7TRS - chains B and A of the 5 polymer chains in the assembly; structure by electron microscopy, 2.80 A resolution.

Chain B:
Protein: Guanine nucleotide-binding protein G(I)/G(S)/G(T) subunit beta-1
From: Homo sapiens
Reference sequence: P62873 (GBB1_HUMAN); residues 2-340 here = UniProt positions 2-340
Sequence (349 residues; each row starts with the number of its first residue; numbers below 1 keep their minus sign (His-8 is residue -8)):
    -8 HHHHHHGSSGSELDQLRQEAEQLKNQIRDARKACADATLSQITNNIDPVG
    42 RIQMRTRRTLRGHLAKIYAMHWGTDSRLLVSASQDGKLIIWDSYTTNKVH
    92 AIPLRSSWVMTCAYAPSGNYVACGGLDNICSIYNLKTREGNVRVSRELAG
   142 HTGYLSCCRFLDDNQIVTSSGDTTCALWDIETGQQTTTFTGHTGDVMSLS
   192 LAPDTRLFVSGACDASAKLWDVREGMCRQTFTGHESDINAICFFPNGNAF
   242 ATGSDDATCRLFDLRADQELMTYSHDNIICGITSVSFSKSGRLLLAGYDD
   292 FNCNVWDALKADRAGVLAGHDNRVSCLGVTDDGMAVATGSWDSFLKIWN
Disordered / not traced: -8 to 2
Sequence notes: expression tag (-8 to 1)
UniProt features mapped onto this chain:
  - modified residue: Ser2 (N-acetylserine), His266 (Phosphohistidine)
  - natural variant: Leu30 (L30F: In MRD42; uncertain significance), Arg52 (R52G: In MRD42), Gly64 (G64V: In MRD42), Asp76 (D76E: In MRD42; D76G: In MRD42), Gly77 (G77S: In MRD42), Lys78 (K78R: In MRD42), Ile80 (I80N: In MRD42; I80T: In MRD42), His91 (H91R: In MRD42; uncertain significance), Ala92 (A92T: In MRD42), Pro94 (P94S: In MRD42), Leu95 (L95P: In MRD42), Arg96 (R96L: In MRD42), 5 further natural variant entries in UniProt

Chain A:
Protein: Guanine nucleotide-binding protein G(i) subunit alpha-1
From: Homo sapiens
Reference sequence: P63096 (GNAI1_HUMAN); residue numbers follow UniProt; this construct covers 1-354
Sequence (354 residues; each row starts with the number of its first residue):
     1 MGCTLSAEDKAAVERSKMIDRNLREDGEKAAREVKLLLLGAGESGKNTIV
    51 KQMKIIHEAGYSEEECKQYKAVVYSNTIQSIIAIIRAMGRLKIDFGDSAR
   101 ADDARQLFVLAGAAEEGFMTAELAGVIKRLWKDSGVQACFNRSREYQLND
   151 SAAYYLNDLDRIAQPNYIPTQQDVLRTRVKTTGIVETHFTFKDLHFKMFD
   201 VGAQRSERKKWIHCFEGVTAIIFCVALSDYDLVLAEDEEMNRMHASMKLF
   251 DSICNNKWFTDTSIILFLNKKDLFEEKIKKSPLTICYPEYAGSNTYEEAA
   301 AYIQCQFEDLNKRKDTKEIYTHFTCSTDTKNVQFVFDAVTDVIIKNNLKD
   351 CGLF
Disordered / not traced: 1-3, 54-181
Sequence notes: engineered mutation Asn47 (Ser in P63096), Ala203 (Gly in P63096), Ala245 (Glu in P63096), Ser326 (Ala in P63096)
UniProt features mapped onto this chain:
  - region: Lys35 to Lys46, Thr48 (G1 motif), Asp173 to Thr181 (G2 motif), Phe196 to Gly202, Gln204, Arg205 (G3 motif), Ile265 to Asp272 (G4 motif), Thr324, Cys325, Thr327 to Thr329 (G5 motif)
  - binding site (GTP): Glu43 to Lys46, Thr48, Ser151, Leu175 to Thr181, Asp200 to Gly202, Gln204, Asn269 to Asp272
  - binding site (Mg(2+)): Thr181
  - modified residue: Arg178 (ADP-ribosylarginine), Gln204 (Deamidated glutamine), Cys351 (ADP-ribosylcysteine)
  - lipidation: Gly2 (N-myristoyl glycine), Cys3 (S-palmitoyl cysteine)
  - natural variant: Gly40 (G40C: In NEDHISB; G40R: In NEDHISB), Gly45 (G45D: In NEDHISB), Thr48 (T48I: In NEDHISB; T48K: In NEDHISB), Gln52 (Q52P: In NEDHISB), Ser75 (deletion: In NEDHISB; uncertain significance), Gln172 (deletion: In NEDHISB), Asp173 (D173V: In NEDHISB), Glu186 to Phe189 (deletion: In NEDHISB; uncertain significance), Cys224 (C224Y: In NEDHISB), Lys270 (K270N: In NEDHISB; K270R: In NEDHISB), Asp272 (D272G: In NEDHISB), Val332 (V332E: In NEDHISB; uncertain significance)
  - mutagenesis: Gly42 (G42R: Abolishes switch to an activated conformation and dissociation from beta and gamma subunits upon GTP binding. Abolishes interaction with RGS family members), Glu116 (E116L: Enhances interaction (inactive GDP-bound) with RGS14), Gln147 (Q147L: Enhances interaction (inactive GDP-bound) with RGS14)

Chain B / chain A interface:
Residue-residue contacts - 50 pairs, chain B then chain A:
  Gly53(B) with Leu23(A)
  Leu55(B) with Leu23(A); Gly27(A)
  Lys57(B) with His213(A), hydrogen bond (side chain-backbone); Glu216(A), salt bridge
  Tyr59(B) with His213(A), hydrogen bond; Cys214(A), hydrogen bond
  Lys78(B) with Leu23(A); Asp26(A), salt bridge
  Ile80(B) with Leu23(A), hydrophobic
  Asn88(B) with Val13(A); Ser16(A)
  Lys89(B) with Ser16(A), hydrogen bond (backbone-side chain); Ile19(A); Asp20(A), salt bridge; Leu23(A)
  Val90(B) with Arg15(A), hydrogen bond (backbone-side chain); Ile19(A)
  His91(B) with Arg15(A)
  Ala92(B) with Ile19(A), hydrophobic
  Trp99(B) with Ile184(A); Glu186(A), hydrogen bond; Phe199(A), hydrophobic; Cys214(A); Phe215(A), hydrophobic
  Met101(B) with Lys210(A)
  Leu117(B) with Gly183(A); Ile184(A), hydrogen bond (backbone-backbone); Gln204(A); Phe215(A), hydrophobic
  Asn119(B) with Thr182(A), hydrogen bond; Gly183(A); Gln204(A)
  Tyr145(B) with Gln204(A); Ser206(A); Lys210(A)
  Gly162(B) with Ser206(A)
  Asp186(B) with Ser206(A); Glu207(A), hydrogen bond (side chain-backbone)
  Met188(B) with Lys210(A)
  Cys204(B) with Lys210(A)
  Asp228(B) with Lys209(A), salt bridge; Lys210(A), salt bridge
  Asn230(B) with Lys210(A), hydrogen bond
  Asp246(B) with Lys209(A), salt bridge; Lys210(A), salt bridge
  Arg314(B) with Trp258(A)
  Trp332(B) with His213(A); Glu216(A); Trp258(A), hydrophobic
Other interface residues (no listed pair), chain B (31 interface residues in all): Gln75, Ser97, Ser98, Asp118, His142, Thr143
Other interface residues (no listed pair), chain A (26 interface residues in all): Ala12, Lys35, Trp211

Overview:
Chain B and chain A form an interface of 31 and 26 residues respectively, with 10 hydrogen bonds and 7 salt
bridges. Polar contacts include Lys57(B)-Glu216(A), Lys78(B)-Asp26(A) and Lys89(B)-Asp20(A).
Here chain B is Guanine nucleotide-binding protein G(I)/G(S)/G(T) subunit beta-1 and chain A is Guanine
nucleotide-binding protein G(i) subunit alpha-1, both from Homo sapiens. Entry 7TRS (Human M4 muscarinic
acetylcholine receptor complex with Gi1 and the endogenous agonist acetylcholine) was determined by electron
microscopy.
